Entry 6H3O (X-ray diffraction, 2.50 A resolution); this record covers chains E and F of the 8 polymer chains in the assembly.

[Chain E (and F)]
Name: Alcohol oxidase
Organism: Phanerochaete chrysosporium
Notes: chain F of this document is another copy of the same molecule, construct and numbering; everything in this record applies to it too
Reference sequence: T2M2J4 (T2M2J4_PHACH); residues 1-651 here = UniProt positions 1-651
Amino-acid sequence (651 residues; each row starts with the number of its first residue):
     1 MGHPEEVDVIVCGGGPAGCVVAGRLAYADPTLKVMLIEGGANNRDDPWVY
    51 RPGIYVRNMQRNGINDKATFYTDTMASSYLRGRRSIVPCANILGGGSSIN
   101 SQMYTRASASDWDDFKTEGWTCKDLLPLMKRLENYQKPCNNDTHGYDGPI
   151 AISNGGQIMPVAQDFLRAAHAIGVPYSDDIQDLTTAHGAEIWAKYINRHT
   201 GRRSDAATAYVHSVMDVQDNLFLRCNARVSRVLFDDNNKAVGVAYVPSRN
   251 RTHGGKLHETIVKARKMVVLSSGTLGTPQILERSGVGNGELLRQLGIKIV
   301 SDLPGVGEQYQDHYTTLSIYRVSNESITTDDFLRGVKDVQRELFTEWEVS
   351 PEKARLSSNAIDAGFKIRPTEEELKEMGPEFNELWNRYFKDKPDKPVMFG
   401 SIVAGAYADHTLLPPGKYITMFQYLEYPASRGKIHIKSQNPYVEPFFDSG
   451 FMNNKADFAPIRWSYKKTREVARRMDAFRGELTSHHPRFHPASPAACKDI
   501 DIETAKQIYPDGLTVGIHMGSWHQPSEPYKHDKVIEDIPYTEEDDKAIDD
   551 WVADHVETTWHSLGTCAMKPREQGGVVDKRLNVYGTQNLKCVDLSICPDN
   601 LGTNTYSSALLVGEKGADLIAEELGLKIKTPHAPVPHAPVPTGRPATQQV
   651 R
Disordered / not traced: 1-3 (chain F: 1)
Construct notes: engineered mutation Ser101 (Phe in T2M2J4)
Ligand contacts: FAD (flavin-adenine dinucleotide): Gly13, Gly14, Gly15, Pro16, Ala17, Ile37, Glu38, Gly39, Gly40, Met59, Cys89, Ala90, Asn91, Ile92, Gly95, Gly96, Ser97, Ile99, Asn100, Ser101, Gln102, Met103, Tyr195, Ala227, Arg228, Val229, Ser271, Ser272, Gly273, Gly276, Ile280, Trp560, His561, Asp593, Leu594, Asn604, Thr605, Tyr606, Ser607, Ala609
From the paper describing this entry:
  - specificity-determining residues: Met103 (proposed by the authors, not directly observed)
  - mutagenesis - M103S: increased catalytic activity on glycerol
  - mutagenesis - M103S: unchanged expression
  - mutagenesis - M103S: increased catalytic activity on (R)-(-)-1,2-propanediol

[How chain E and chain F interact]
Contacting residue pairs (68; chain E residue first):
  Ala41(E) with Gln163(F); Arg167(F)
  Asn42(E) with Gln163(F), hydrogen bond (backbone-side chain)
  Arg44(E) with Pro138(F); Gln648(F), hydrogen bond
  Asp45(E) with Gln648(F), hydrogen bond
  Pro47(E) with Gln157(F)
  Tyr50(E) with Lys353(F)
  Ile64(E) with Glu325(F)
  His199(E) with Val650(F)
  Arg202(E) with Lys353(F)
  Ser213(E) with Thr647(F)
  Met215(E) with Pro138(F)
  Asp216(E) with Pro138(F); Pro645(F); Ala646(F), hydrogen bond (backbone-backbone); Thr647(F); Gln648(F)
  Val217(E) with Arg644(F); Pro645(F), hydrophobic
  Gln218(E) with Cys139(F)
  Asp219(E) with Cys139(F); Asn140(F), hydrogen bond (backbone-side chain); Asn141(F)
  Leu221(E) with Asn140(F), hydrogen bond (backbone-side chain)
  Phe222(E) with Asn140(F)
  Leu223(E) with Tyr176(F)
  Arg224(E) with His170(F); Tyr176(F)
  Asn226(E) with Gln163(F), hydrogen bond; Arg167(F), hydrogen bond
  Val246(E) with His170(F)
  Pro247(E) with His170(F)
  Arg249(E) with Arg167(F); Asp476(F), salt bridge
  Arg251(E) with Ala171(F); Arg474(F), hydrogen bond (backbone-side chain); Met475(F); Asp476(F), salt bridge; Tyr529(F), hydrogen bond; His531(F), hydrogen bond (side chain-backbone); Ile535(F)
  Thr252(E) with Ala171(F); Arg474(F), hydrogen bond (backbone-side chain); Ile535(F)
  His253(E) with Arg474(F); Ile535(F); Glu536(F); Asp537(F), salt bridge
  Gly254(E) with Ile535(F), hydrogen bond (backbone-backbone)
  Gly255(E) with Val534(F)
  His258(E) with His170(F)
  Arg341(E) with Glu342(F), salt bridge
  Glu348(E) with Val349(F); Ser350(F), hydrogen bond; Lys353(F), salt bridge; Arg651(F), hydrogen bond (backbone-side chain)
  Val349(E) with Val349(F), hydrophobic; Arg651(F), hydrogen bond (backbone-side chain)
  Pro351(E) with Arg651(F)
  Pro634(E) with Thr647(F)
  Pro636(E) with Thr647(F); Gln648(F)
  His637(E) with Gln648(F), hydrogen bond (backbone-backbone); Gln649(F); Val650(F)
  Ala638(E) with Val650(F)
  Pro639(E) with Val650(F)
Interface residues without a listed pair, chain E (45 interface residues in all): Asp66, Asn220, Cys225, Tyr245, Ser248, Trp347, Val635
Interface residues without a listed pair, chain F (36 interface residues in all): Gly173, Arg198, Glu346, Lys533

[Overview]
45 residues of chain E face 36 of chain F across their interface, with 17 hydrogen bonds and 5 salt bridges.
Polar pairs include Arg249(E)-Asp476(F), Arg251(E)-Asp476(F) and His253(E)-Asp537(F). Bound to chain E:
flavin-adenine dinucleotide. From the paper: M103S of chain E increases catalytic activity on glycerol; the
specificity determinant Met103(E).
Chain E and chain F are both Alcohol oxidase (Phanerochaete chrysosporium); the structure, Alcohol oxidase
from Phanerochaete chrysosporium mutant F101S, was determined by X-ray diffraction (same publication as 6H3G).
